PDB entry 8KE0 | electron microscopy, 4.00 A resolution | chains G and I of the 11 polymer chains in the assembly

[Chain G]
Molecule: Histone H2A type 1-B/E
From: Homo sapiens
UniProt: P04908 (H2A1B_HUMAN); residues 0-129 here correspond to UniProt positions 1-130 (UniProt number = residue number + 1)
Sequence (133 residues; numbered -3 to 129; the number before each row is that of its first residue; numbers below 1 keep their minus sign (Gly-3 is residue -3)):
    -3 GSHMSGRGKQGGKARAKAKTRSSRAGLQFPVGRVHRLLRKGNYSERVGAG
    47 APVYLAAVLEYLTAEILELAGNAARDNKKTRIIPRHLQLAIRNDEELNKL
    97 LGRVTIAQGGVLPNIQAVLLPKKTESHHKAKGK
Disordered / not traced: -3 to 9, 119-129
Sequence notes: expression tag (-3 to -1)
UniProt features mapped onto this chain:
  - modified residue: Ser1 (N-acetylserine), Arg3 (Citrulline), Lys5 (N6-(2-hydroxyisobutyryl)lysine), Lys9 (N6-(2-hydroxyisobutyryl)lysine), Lys13 (N6-(beta-hydroxybutyryl)lysine), Lys36 (N6-(2-hydroxyisobutyryl)lysine), Lys74 (N6-(2-hydroxyisobutyryl)lysine), Lys75 (N6-(2-hydroxyisobutyryl)lysine), Lys95 (N6-(2-hydroxyisobutyryl)lysine), Gln104 (N5-methylglutamine), Lys118 (N6-(2-hydroxyisobutyryl)lysine), Lys119 (N6-crotonyllysine), Thr120 (Phosphothreonine), Lys125 (N6-crotonyllysine)
  - cross-link (Glycyl lysine isopeptide (Lys-Gly)): Lys13 (interchain with G-Cter in ubiquitin), Lys15 (interchain with G-Cter in ubiquitin), Lys119 (interchain with G-Cter in ubiquitin)

[Chain I]
Molecule: 193-nt DNA strand
From: synthetic construct
Sequence (193 nucleotides; row label = number of the first residue in the row; numbers below 1 keep their minus sign (DA-96 is residue -96)):
   -96 ATCACGTAATATTGGCCAGCTAGGATCACAATCCCGGTGCCGAGGCCGCT
   -46 CAATTGGTCGTAGACAGCTCTAGCACCGCTTAAACGCACGTACGGAATCC
     4 GTACGTGCGTTTAAGCGGTGCTAGAGCTGTCTACGACCAATTGAGCGGCC
    54 TCGGCACCGGGATTGTGATCCTAGCTGGCCAATATTACGTGAT
Disordered / not traced: -96 to -92, 92-96

[Chain G / chain I interface]
Residue-residue contacts (15; chain G residue first):
  Arg11(G) with DT44(I), hydrogen bond to the sugar
  Arg29(G) with DG48(I), phosphate contact; DC49(I), salt bridge to the phosphate
  Arg42(G) with DG38(I), hydrogen bond to the sugar; DA39(I), phosphate contact
  Val43(G) with DG38(I), sugar contact; DA39(I), hydrogen bond to the phosphate
  Gly44(G) with DG38(I), phosphate contact
  Ala45(G) with DG38(I), hydrogen bond to the phosphate
  Lys75(G) with DC58(I), phosphate contact; DA59(I), salt bridge to the phosphate
  Thr76(G) with DG57(I), hydrogen bond to the phosphate; DC58(I), hydrogen bond to the phosphate
  Arg77(G) with DG57(I), sugar contact; DC58(I), hydrogen bond to the phosphate
Other interface residues (no listed pair), chain G (13 interface residues in all): Ala14, Thr16, His31, Glu41
Other interface residues (no listed pair), chain I (11 interface residues in all): DA43, DG46, DA47

[In short]
13 residues of chain G and 11 residues of chain I are in contact, with 7 hydrogen bonds and 2 salt bridges.
Among the polar pairs are Arg11(G)-DT44(I), Arg42(G)-DG38(I) and Val43(G)-DA39(I).
Chain G is Histone H2A type 1-B/E (Homo sapiens) and chain I is a 193-nt DNA strand (synthetic construct); the
structure, Structure of H1.2 bound to the nucleosome, was determined by electron microscopy together with 8KD1
and 8KCY from the same study.
